PDB entry 1ME7 | X-ray diffraction, 2.15 A resolution | chain A

[Chain A]
Protein: Inosine-5'-monophosphate dehydrogenase
Source organism: Tritrichomonas foetus
Notes: EC 1.1.1.205
Reference sequence: P50097 (IMDH_TRIFO); residue numbers follow UniProt; this construct covers 1-503
Amino-acid sequence (503 residues; row label = number of the first residue in the row):
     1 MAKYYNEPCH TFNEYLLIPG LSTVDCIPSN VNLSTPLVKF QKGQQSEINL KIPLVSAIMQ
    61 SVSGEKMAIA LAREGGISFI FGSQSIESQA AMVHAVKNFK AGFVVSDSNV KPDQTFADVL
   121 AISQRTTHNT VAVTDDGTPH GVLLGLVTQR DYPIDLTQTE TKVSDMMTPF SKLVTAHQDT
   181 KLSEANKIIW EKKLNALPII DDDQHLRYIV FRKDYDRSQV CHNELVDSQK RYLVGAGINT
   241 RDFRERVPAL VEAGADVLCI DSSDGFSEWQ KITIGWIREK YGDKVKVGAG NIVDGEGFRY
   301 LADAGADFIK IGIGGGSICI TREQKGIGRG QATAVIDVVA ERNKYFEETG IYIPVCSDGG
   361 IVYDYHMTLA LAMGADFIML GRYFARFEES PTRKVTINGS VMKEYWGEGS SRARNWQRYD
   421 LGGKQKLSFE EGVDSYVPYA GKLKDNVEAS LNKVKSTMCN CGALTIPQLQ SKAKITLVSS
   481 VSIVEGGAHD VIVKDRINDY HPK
Disordered / not traced: 1, 108-219, 417-430, 493-503
Cystine bridges: C26-C459
Ion coordination: K+: G20, S22, D264, F266, N460; Na+: G314, G316, C319, E485
Residues lining bound ligands:
  - mycophenolic acid (MOA): D261, S262, S263, N291, K310, G312, I313, G314, C319, D358, E408, G409, E431
  - ribavirin monophosphate (RVP): A57, M59, N291, K310, G315, G316, S317, I318, C319, D358, G359, G360, M379, L380, G381, R382, Y405, G407, E408, G409, S410, E431, G432
UniProt features mapped onto this chain:
  - active site: C319 (Thioimidate intermediate), R418 (Proton acceptor)
  - binding site (K(+)): G20, S22, D264, F266, G314, G316, C319, N460, E485, G486, G487
  - binding site (NAD(+)): D261 to S263, G312 to G314
  - binding site (IMP): S317, D358 to G360, G381, R382, Y405 to G409, E431
  - mutagenesis: C319 (C319S: Has less than 0.06% of the wild-type activity)

[In short]
Ligands of chain A: ribavirin monophosphate and mycophenolic acid. The K+ site is built by G20, S22, D264,
F266 and N460. UniProt lists active-site residues C319 and R418, 11 K+-binding residues, 6 NAD+-binding
residues and 12 IMP-binding residues.
Chain A is Inosine-5'-monophosphate dehydrogenase (Tritrichomonas foetus); the structure, Inosine
Monophosphate Dehydrogenase (IMPDH) From Tritrichomonas Foetus with RVP and MOA bound, was determined by X-ray
diffraction (same publication as 1ME8).
